PDB entry 7MOQ | electron microscopy, 8.00 A resolution (low resolution: residue-level contacts below are approximate; hydrogen-bond / salt-bridge calls are withheld) | chains C and E of the 35 polymer chains in the assembly

Chain C:
Protein: Dynein heavy chain, outer arm protein
Source organism: Tetrahymena thermophila CU428
UniProtKB: Q22A67 (Q22A67_TETTS); numbering as in UniProt (aligned over 1-4620)
Sequence (4620 residues; row label = number of the first residue in the row):
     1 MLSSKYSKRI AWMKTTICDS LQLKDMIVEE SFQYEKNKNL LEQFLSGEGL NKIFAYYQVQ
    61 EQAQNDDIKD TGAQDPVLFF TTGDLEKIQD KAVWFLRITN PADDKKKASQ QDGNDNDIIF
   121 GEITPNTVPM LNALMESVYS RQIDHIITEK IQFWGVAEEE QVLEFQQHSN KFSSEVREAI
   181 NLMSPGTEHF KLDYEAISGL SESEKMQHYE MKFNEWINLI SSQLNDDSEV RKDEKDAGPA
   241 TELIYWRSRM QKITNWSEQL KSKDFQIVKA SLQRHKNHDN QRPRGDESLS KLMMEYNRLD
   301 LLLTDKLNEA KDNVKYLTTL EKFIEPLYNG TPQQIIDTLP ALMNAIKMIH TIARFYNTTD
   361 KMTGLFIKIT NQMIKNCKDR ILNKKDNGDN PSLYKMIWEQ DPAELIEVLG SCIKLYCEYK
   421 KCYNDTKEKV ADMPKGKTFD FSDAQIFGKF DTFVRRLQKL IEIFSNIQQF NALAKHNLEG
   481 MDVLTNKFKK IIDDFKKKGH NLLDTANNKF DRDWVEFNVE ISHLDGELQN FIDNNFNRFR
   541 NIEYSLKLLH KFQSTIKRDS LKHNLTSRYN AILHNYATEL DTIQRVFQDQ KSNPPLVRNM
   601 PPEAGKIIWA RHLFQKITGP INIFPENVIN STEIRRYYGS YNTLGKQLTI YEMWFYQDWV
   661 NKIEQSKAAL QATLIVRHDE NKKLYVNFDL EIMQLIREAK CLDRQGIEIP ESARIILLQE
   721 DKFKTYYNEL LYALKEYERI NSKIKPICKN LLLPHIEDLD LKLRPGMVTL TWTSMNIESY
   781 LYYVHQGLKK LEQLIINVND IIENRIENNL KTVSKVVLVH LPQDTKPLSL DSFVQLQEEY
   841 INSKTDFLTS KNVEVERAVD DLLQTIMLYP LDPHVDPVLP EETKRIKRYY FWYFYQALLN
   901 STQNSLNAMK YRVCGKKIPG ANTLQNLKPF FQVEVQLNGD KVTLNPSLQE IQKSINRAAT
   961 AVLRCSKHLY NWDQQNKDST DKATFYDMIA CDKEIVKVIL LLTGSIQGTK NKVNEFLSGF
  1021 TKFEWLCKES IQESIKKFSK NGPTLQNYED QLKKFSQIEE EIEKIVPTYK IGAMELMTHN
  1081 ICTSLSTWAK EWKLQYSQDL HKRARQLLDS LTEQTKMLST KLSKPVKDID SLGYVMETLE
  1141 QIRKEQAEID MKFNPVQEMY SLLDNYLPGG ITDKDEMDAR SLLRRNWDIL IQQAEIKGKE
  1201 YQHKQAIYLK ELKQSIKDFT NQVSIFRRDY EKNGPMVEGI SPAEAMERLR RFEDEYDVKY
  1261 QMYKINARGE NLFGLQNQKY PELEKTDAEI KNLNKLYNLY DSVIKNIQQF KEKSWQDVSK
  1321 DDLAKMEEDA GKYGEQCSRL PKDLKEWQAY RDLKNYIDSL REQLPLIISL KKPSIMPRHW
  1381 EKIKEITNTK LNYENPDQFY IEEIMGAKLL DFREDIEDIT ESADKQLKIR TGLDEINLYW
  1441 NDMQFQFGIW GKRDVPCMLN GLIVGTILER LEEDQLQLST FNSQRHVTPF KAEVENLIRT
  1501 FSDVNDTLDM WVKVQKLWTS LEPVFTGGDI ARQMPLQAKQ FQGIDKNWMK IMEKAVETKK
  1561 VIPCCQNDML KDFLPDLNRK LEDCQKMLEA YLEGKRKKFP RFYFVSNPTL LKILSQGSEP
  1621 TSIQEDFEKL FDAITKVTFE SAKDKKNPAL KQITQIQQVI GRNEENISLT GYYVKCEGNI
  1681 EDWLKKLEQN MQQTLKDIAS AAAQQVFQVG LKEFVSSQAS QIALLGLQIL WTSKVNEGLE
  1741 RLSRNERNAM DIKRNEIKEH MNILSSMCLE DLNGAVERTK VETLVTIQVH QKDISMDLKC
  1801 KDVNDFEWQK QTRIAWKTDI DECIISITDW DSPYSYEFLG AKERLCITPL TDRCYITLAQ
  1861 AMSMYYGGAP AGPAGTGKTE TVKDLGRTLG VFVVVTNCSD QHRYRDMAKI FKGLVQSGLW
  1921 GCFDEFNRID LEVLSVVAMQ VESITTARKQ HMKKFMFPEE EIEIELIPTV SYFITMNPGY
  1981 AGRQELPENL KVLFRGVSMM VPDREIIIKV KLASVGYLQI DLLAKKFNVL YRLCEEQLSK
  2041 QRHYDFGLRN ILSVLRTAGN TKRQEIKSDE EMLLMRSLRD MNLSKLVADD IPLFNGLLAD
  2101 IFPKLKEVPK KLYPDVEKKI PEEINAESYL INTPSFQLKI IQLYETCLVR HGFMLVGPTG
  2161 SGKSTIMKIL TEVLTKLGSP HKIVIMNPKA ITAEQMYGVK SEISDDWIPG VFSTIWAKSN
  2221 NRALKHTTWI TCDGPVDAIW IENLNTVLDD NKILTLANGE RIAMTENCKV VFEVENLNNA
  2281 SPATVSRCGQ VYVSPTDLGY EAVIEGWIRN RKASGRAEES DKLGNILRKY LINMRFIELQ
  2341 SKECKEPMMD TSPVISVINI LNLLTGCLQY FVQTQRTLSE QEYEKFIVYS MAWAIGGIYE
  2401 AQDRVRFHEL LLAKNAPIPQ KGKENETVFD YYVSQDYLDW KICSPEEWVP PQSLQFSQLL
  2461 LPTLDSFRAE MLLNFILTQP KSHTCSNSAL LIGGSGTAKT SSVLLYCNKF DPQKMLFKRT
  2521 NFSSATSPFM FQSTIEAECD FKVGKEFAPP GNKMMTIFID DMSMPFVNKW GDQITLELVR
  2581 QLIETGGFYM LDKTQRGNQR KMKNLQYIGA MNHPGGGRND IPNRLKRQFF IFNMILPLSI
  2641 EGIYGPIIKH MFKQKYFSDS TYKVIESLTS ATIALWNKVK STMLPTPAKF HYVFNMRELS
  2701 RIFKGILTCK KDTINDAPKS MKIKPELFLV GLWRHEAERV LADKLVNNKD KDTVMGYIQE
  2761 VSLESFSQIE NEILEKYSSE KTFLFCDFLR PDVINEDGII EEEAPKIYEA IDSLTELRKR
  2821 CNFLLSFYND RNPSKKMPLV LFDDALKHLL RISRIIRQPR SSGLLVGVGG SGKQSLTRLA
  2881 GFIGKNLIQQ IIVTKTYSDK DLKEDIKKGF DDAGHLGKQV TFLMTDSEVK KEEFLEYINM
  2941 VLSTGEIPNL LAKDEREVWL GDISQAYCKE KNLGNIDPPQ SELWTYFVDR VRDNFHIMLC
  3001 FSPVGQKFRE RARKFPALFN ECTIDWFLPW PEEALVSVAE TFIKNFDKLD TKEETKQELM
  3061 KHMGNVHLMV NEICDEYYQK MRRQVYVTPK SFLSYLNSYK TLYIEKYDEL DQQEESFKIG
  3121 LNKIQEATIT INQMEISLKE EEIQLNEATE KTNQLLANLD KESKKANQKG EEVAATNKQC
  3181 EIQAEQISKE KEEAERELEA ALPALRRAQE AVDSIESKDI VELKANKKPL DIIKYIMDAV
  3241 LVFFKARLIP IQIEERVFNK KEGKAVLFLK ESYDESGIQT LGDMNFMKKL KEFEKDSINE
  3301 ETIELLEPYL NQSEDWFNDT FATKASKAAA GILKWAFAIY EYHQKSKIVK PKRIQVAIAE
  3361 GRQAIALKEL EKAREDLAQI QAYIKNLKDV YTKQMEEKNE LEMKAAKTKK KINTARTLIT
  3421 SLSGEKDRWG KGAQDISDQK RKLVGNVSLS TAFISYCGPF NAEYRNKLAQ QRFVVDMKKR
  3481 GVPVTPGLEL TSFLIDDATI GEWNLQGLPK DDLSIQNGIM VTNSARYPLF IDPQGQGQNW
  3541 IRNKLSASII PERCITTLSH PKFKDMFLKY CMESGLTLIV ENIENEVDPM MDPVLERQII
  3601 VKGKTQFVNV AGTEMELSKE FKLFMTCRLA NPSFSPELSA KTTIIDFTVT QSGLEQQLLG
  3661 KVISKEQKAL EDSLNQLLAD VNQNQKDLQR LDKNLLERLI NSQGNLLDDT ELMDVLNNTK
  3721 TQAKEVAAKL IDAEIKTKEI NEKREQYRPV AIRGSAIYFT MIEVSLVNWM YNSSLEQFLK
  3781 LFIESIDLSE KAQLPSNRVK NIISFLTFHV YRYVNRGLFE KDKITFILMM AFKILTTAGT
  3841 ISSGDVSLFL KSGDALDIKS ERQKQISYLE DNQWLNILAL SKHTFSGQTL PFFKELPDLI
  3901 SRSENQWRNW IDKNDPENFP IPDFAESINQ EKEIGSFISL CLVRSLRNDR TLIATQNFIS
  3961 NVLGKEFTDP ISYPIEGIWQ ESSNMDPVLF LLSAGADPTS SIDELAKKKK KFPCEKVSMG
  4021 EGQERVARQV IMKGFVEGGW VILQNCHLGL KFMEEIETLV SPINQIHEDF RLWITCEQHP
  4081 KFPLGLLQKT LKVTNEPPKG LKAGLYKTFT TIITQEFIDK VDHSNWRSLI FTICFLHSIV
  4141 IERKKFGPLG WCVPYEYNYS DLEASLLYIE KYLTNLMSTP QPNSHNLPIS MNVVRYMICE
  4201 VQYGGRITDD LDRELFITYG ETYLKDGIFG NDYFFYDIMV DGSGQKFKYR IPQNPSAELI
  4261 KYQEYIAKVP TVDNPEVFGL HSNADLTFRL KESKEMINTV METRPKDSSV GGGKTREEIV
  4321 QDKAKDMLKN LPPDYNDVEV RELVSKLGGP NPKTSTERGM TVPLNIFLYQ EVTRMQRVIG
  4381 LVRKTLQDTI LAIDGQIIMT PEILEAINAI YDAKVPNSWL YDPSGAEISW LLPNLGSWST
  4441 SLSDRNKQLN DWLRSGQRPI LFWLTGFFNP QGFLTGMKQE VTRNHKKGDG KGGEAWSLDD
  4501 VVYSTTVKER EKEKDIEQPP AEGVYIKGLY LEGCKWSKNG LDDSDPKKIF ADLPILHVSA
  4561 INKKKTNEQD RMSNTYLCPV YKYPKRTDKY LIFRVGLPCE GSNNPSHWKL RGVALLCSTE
Unresolved in the structure: 1-6, 180, 226-230, 289-306, 384-395, 823-851, 3126-3423, 3548-3554, 3597-3616, 3853-3862, 3883-3890, 4236-4251, 4306-4315, 4488-4493, 4514-4519, 4564-4572
Small-molecule neighbours:
  - ADP (adenosine-5'-diphosphate), molecule 1: P1870, A1871, G1872, P1873, A1874, G1875, T1876, G1877, K1878, E1925, N1927, M1976, N1977, P1978, G1979, Y1980, R1983, V1997, M1999
  - ADP, molecule 2: L2839, L2849, I2852, I2856, G2867, G2869, G2872, K2873, Q2874, S2875, L2876, T2877, R2878, L2879, A2880, G2881, T2925, D2926, C3000, F3001, F3027
  - ATP (adenosine-5'-triphosphate): K2189, A2190, T2526, S2527, P2528, F2529, F2566, N2568, I2574, T2575, E2577, L2578, V2579, Q2581

Chain E:
Protein: Flagellar outer dynein arm intermediate protein, putative
Source organism: Tetrahymena thermophila CU428
UniProtKB: Q23FU1 (Q23FU1_TETTS); the author numbering skips numbers that UniProt does not, so the offset changes along the chain: 1-531 = UniProt 1-531; 535-566 = UniProt 532-563; 577-594 = UniProt 564-581; 605-693 = UniProt 582-670
Sequence (670 residues; numbered 1 to 693; 23 numbers in that range are skipped by the numbering (no residue carries them; nothing is unmodelled there); the number before each row is that of its first residue):
     1 MAEYFTYSKK RKEFNNPINF QDTETRYGGI QNQVVNINQY VQRNPNFIDL DNIAELSEHS
    61 VNTERVKTGD RGMSHKEGGW PGNVDPNEAQ ETGRFKKRIE KDTSFPQAVK DLKEGVEKCI
   121 YQNNQIDLLE EYFEGETSEH VVENLSSKTL MLFKDEKEIC KRSVSEISWH PEGPTKVAVS
   181 YAIMRFQQMP EKMPTQAYVW DLLNPNSPEI KLMSPSAVTN ISYNQKIPDQ IGGGCYNGLL
   241 AVWDGRKGEN PIMISPVENS HYEPVTHFHW LMSKTGSECV TTSTDGKVMW WDTRKFEAGP
   301 VEKLNIIEGL GENEEIIGGT ALEYNVEAGP SKFLIGTESG SILTANKKLK KPVEITTRYG
   361 LDQGRHLGPV YSINRSNQNP KYFLSVGDWS CKIWVEDLKT PIIRTKYHGS YLSDGCWSPT
   421 RSGAFFLVRR DGWMDVWDYY YRQNEIAFSH KVSDSPLTCI KINQTGGAYH NSGKLCAIGD
   481 QDGTVTILEL CDSLYTMQPK EKDIINEMFE REYRKEKNLE TIKKQQELAK R
   535 QVQKDMGSQK EKWEKKKLEM IETAEASFHE NL
   577 AKNPVNEEEF NELDSPSE
   605 KRKKTNQNQG REQEEQSREE QEASGNFNQQ QQQQQEEEQQ QEGEQQHHQN QEHQNGQGHE
   665 NGQEEGEENG EEGNQQENEG QEENEQQQE
Unresolved in the structure: 1-145, 293-316, 629-693

Chain C / chain E interface:
Residue-residue contacts (47; chain C residue first):
  K789(C) with K451(E)
  E792(C) with K451(E)
  Q793(C) with D431(E); K451(E); V452(E); S453(E)
  L794(C) with S453(E)
  I796(C) with H450(E); K451(E); V452(E); S453(E)
  N797(C) with S453(E); D454(E)
  D800(C) with L150(E); L152(E); V452(E)
  I801(C) with L152(E); K154(E); D454(E)
  N804(C) with T149(E); L150(E); M151(E)
  R805(C) with L152(E); F153(E); K154(E); N206(E); V485(E)
  N808(C) with M151(E)
  N809(C) with P205(E); N206(E)
  E854(C) with P205(E)
  E856(C) with S207(E)
  R857(C) with P205(E); N206(E); S207(E); E209(E)
  D860(C) with D155(E); N206(E); S207(E)
  D861(C) with N206(E)
  L863(C) with E156(E)
  Q864(C) with K154(E); E156(E)
  M867(C) with E156(E); C160(E); D482(E); T484(E)
Interface residues without a listed pair, chain C (24 interface residues in all): K790, I795, I802, E803
Interface residues without a listed pair, chain E (24 interface residues in all): N204, T486

In short:
Chain C and chain E each contribute 24 residues to their interface. Ligands of chain C: ADP and ATP.
Chain C is Dynein heavy chain, outer arm protein and chain E is Flagellar outer dynein arm intermediate
protein, putative, both from Tetrahymena thermophila CU428; the structure, The structure of the Tetrahymena
thermophila outer dynein arm on doublet microtubule, was determined by electron microscopy.
